PDB entry 8V4X | X-ray diffraction, 2.49 A resolution | chains A and G of the 4 polymer chains in the assembly

Chain A:
Molecule: Mucosa-associated lymphoid tissue lymphoma translocation protein 1
Organism: Homo sapiens
Notes: EC 3.4.22.-
UniProtKB: Q9UDY8 (MALT1_HUMAN); numbering as in UniProt (aligned over 334-719)
Sequence (387 residues; numbered 333 to 719; the number before each row is that of its first residue):
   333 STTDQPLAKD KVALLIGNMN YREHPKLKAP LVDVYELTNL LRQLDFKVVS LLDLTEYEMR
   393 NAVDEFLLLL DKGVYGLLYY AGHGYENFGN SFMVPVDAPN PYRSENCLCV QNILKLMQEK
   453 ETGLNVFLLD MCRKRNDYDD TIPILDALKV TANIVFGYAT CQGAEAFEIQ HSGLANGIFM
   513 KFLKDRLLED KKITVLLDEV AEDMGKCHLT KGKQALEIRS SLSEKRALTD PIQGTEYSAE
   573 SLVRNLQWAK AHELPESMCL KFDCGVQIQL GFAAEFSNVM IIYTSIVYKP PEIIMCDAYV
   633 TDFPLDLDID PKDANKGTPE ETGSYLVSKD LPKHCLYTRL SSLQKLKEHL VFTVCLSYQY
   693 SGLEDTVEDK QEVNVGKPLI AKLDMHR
Not modelled in the structure: 333-337, 567-574, 660-664, 718-719
Sequence notes: expression tag (333)
Swiss-Prot annotation at these positions:
  - motif: Leu-369 to Leu-376 (Nuclear export signal)
  - active site: His-415, Cys-464
  - mutagenesis: Cys-464 (C464A: Slight decrease in NF-kappa-B activation), Glu-653 (E653A: Abolishes binding to TRAF6)

Chain G:
Molecule: Inhibitor peptide
Sequence (6 residues; each row starts with the number of its first residue):
     1 XVRPRX
Modified residues: PHQ (benzyl chlorocarbonate) at position 1; CF0 (fluoromethane) at position 6

Interface between chain A and chain G:
Pairs across the interface (32; chain A residue first):
  Lys-358(A) with Arg-3(G), hydrogen bond (backbone-side chain)
  Leu-359(A) with Pro-4(G); Arg-5(G)
  Ala-361(A) with Arg-5(G)
  Pro-362(A) with Arg-5(G)
  Asp-365(A) with Arg-5(G), salt bridge
  Ala-413(A) with Arg-5(G)
  Gly-414(A) with Arg-5(G)
  His-415(A) with Arg-5(G), hydrogen bond (side chain-backbone); CF0_6(G)
  Gly-416(A) with Arg-5(G)
  Asp-462(A) with Arg-5(G), salt bridge
  Cys-464(A) with Arg-5(G), hydrogen bond (side chain-backbone); CF0_6(G), covalent bond
  Glu-497(A) with Pro-4(G)
  Ala-498(A) with Pro-4(G); Arg-5(G), hydrogen bond (backbone-backbone)
  Phe-499(A) with Val-2(G), hydrophobic; Arg-3(G); Pro-4(G), hydrophobic
  Glu-500(A) with Val-2(G); Arg-3(G), hydrogen bond (backbone-backbone); Arg-5(G), salt bridge
  Ile-501(A) with PHQ_1(G); Arg-3(G)
  Gln-502(A) with PHQ_1(G); Val-2(G); Arg-3(G)
  His-503(A) with Arg-3(G), hydrogen bond
  Ser-504(A) with PHQ_1(G)
  Leu-541(A) with Val-2(G), hydrophobic
  Lys-545(A) with Val-2(G)
Interface residues without a listed pair, chain A (24 interface residues in all): Met-463, Gly-509, Thr-542

Summary:
24 residues of chain A face 6 of chain G across their interface; the contacts include 1 covalent bond, 6
hydrogen bonds and 3 salt bridges. Among the polar pairs are Asp-365(A)/Arg-5(G), Asp-462(A)/Arg-5(G) and
Glu-500(A)/Arg-5(G).
Chain A is Mucosa-associated lymphoid tissue lymphoma translocation protein 1 (Homo sapiens) and chain G is
Inhibitor peptide; the structure, Structure of MALT1 in complex with an allosteric inhibitor, was determined
by X-ray diffraction.
